Entry 5KYA (X-ray diffraction, 2.60 A resolution); this record covers chains A and B.

[Chain A]
Protein: Oxysterols receptor LXR-beta
From: Homo sapiens
UniProtKB: P55055 (NR1H2_HUMAN); residues 210-461 here correspond to UniProt positions 209-460 (UniProt number = residue number - 1)
Amino-acid sequence (287 residues; each row starts with the number of its first residue):
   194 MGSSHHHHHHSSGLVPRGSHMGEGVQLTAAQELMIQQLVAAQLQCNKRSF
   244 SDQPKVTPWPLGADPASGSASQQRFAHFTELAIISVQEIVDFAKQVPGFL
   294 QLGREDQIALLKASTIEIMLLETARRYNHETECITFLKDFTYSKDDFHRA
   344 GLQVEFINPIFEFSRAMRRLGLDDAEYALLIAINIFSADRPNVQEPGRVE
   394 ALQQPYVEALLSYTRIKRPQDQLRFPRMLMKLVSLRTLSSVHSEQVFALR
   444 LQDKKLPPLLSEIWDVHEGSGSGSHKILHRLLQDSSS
Unresolved in the structure: 194-217, 255-260, 459-468, 478-480
Construct notes: initiating methionine (194); expression tag (195-209, 462-480); conflict Arg210 (Gln209 in P55055); engineered mutation His213 (Gly212 in P55055), Met214 (Glu213 in P55055), Ala259 (Gln258 in P55055), Gly261 (Arg260 in P55055), Ser262 (Asp261 in P55055), Ser264 (Arg263 in P55055)
Curated features (UniProtKB/Swiss-Prot):
  - cross-link (Glycyl lysine isopeptide (Lys-Gly)): Lys410 (interchain with G-Cter in SUMO2), Lys448 (interchain with G-Cter in SUMO2)
Small-molecule neighbours: 6Y4 ([2-[(6R)-2-(3-methylsulfonylphenyl)-6-propan-2-yl-4,6-dihydropyrrolo[3,4-c]pyrazol-5-yl]-4-(trifluoromethyl)pyrimidin-5-yl]methanol): Phe268, Phe271, Thr272, Leu274, Ala275, Ile277, Ser278, Glu281, Ile309, Met312, Leu313, Glu315, Thr316, Arg319, Phe329, Leu330, Phe340, Leu345, Phe349, Ile353, His435, Gln438, Val439, Leu442, Leu449, Leu453, Trp457

[Chain B]
Protein: Retinoic acid receptor RXR-beta
From: Homo sapiens
UniProtKB: P28702 (RXRB_HUMAN); residue numbers follow UniProt; this construct covers 293-528
Amino-acid sequence (256 residues; numbered 292 to 547; the number before each row is that of its first residue):
   292 HMGAPEEMPVDRILEAELAVEQKSDQGVEGPGGTGGSGSSPNDPVTNICQ
   342 AADKQLFTLVEWAKRIPHFSSLPLDDQVILLRAGWNELLIASFSHRSIDV
   392 RDGILLATGLHVHRNSAHSAGVGAIFDRVLTELVSKMRDMRMDKTELGCL
   442 RAIILFNPDAKGLSNPSEVEVLREKVYASLETYCKQKYPEQQGRFAKLLL
   492 RLPALRSIGLKCLEHLFFFKLIGDTPIDTFLMEMLEAGSGSGSHKILHRL
   542 LQDSSS
Unresolved in the structure: 292-296, 313-334, 515-518, 529-533, 544-547
Construct notes: expression tag (292, 529-547); engineered mutation Met293 (Gly in P28702)

[How chain A and chain B interact]
Residue-residue contacts - 29 pairs, chain A then chain B:
  Asp382(A) with Glu423(B); Ala495(B)
  Glu393(A) with Lys427(B), salt bridge
  Gln396(A) with Leu491(B)
  Gln397(A) with Lys488(B)
  Val400(A) with Ala487(B), hydrophobic; Leu491(B), hydrophobic
  Arg408(A) with Glu472(B), salt bridge; Lys476(B)
  Leu416(A) with Glu465(B); Tyr468(B), hydrophobic
  Phe418(A) with Ala487(B), hydrophobic
  Pro419(A) with Tyr468(B), hydrophobic; Leu490(B), hydrophobic
  Arg420(A) with Glu465(B), salt bridge
  Met423(A) with Ile444(B), hydrophobic; Arg464(B); Tyr468(B); Leu493(B), hydrophobic
  Leu425(A) with Pro494(B), hydrophobic
  Val426(A) with Leu493(B), hydrophobic; Pro494(B); Arg497(B)
  Ser427(A) with Asp450(B)
  Arg429(A) with Pro494(B), hydrogen bond (side chain-backbone); Arg497(B); Ser498(B), hydrogen bond
  Thr430(A) with Arg497(B), hydrogen bond
  Ser433(A) with Leu501(B)
Also at the interface, not in a pair above, chain A (20 interface residues in all): Ala381, Gln415, Leu422
Also at the interface, not in a pair above, chain B (22 interface residues in all): Ala469, Phe486, Arg492

[In short]
20 residues of chain A face 22 of chain B across their interface, with 3 hydrogen bonds and 3 salt bridges.
Polar pairs include Glu393(A)-Lys427(B), Arg408(A)-Glu472(B) and Arg420(A)-Glu465(B). Ligands of chain A:
compound 6Y4.
Here chain A is Oxysterols receptor LXR-beta and chain B is Retinoic acid receptor RXR-beta, both from Homo
sapiens. Entry 5KYA (Brain penetrant liver X receptor (LXR) modulators based on a
2,4,5,6-tetrahydropyrrolo[3,4-c]pyrazole core) was determined by X-ray diffraction, deposited together with
5KYJ.
